PDB entry 4KC2 | X-ray diffraction, 1.70 A resolution | chain A

Chain A:
Molecule: Fucosylglycoprotein alpha-N-acetylgalactosaminyltransferase soluble form
Organism: Homo sapiens
Notes: EC 2.4.1.40, 2.4.1.37
Reference sequence: P16442 (BGAT_HUMAN); numbering as in UniProt (aligned over 64-346)
Amino-acid sequence (290 residues; row label = number of the first residue in the row):
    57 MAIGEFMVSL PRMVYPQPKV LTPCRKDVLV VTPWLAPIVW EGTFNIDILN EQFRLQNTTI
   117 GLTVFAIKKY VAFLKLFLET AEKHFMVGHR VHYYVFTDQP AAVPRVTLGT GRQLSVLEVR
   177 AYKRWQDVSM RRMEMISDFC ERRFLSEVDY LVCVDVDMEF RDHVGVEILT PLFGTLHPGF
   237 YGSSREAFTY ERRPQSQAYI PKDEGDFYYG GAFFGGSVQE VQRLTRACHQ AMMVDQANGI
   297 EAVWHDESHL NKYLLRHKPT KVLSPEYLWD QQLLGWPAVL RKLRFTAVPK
Unresolved in the structure: 57
Construct notes: expression tag (57-63)
Metal / ion sites: Mn2+: D213 (together with WS2)
Ligand contacts:
  - H-antigen acceptor (BHE; octyl 2-O-(6-deoxy-alpha-L-galactopyranosyl)-beta-D-galactopyranoside): H233, P234, G235, F236, T245, Y264, W300, E303, D326, L329, A343
  - WS2 (6-(1-beta-D-Galactopyranosyloxymethyl)-N-(5'-deoxyluridine-5'-yl)picolinamide): F121, A122, I123, K124, Y126, W181, V184, S185, R188, D211, V212, D213

Overview:
Bound to chain A: H-antigen acceptor and compound WS2.
Chain A is Fucosylglycoprotein alpha-N-acetylgalactosaminyltransferase soluble form (Homo sapiens); the
structure, Structure of the blood group glycosyltransferase AAglyB in complex with a pyridine inhibitor as a
neutral ..., was determined by X-ray diffraction together with 4KC1 and 4KC4 from the same study.
